PDB entry 8WRH | electron microscopy, 3.08 A resolution | chains A and B

== Chain A ==
Protein: Angiotensin-converting enzyme 2
Source organism: Homo sapiens
Notes: EC 3.4.17.23, 3.4.17.-
UniProtKB: Q9BYF1 (ACE2_HUMAN); residues 1-805 here = UniProt positions 1-805
Amino-acid sequence (805 residues; row label = number of the first residue in the row):
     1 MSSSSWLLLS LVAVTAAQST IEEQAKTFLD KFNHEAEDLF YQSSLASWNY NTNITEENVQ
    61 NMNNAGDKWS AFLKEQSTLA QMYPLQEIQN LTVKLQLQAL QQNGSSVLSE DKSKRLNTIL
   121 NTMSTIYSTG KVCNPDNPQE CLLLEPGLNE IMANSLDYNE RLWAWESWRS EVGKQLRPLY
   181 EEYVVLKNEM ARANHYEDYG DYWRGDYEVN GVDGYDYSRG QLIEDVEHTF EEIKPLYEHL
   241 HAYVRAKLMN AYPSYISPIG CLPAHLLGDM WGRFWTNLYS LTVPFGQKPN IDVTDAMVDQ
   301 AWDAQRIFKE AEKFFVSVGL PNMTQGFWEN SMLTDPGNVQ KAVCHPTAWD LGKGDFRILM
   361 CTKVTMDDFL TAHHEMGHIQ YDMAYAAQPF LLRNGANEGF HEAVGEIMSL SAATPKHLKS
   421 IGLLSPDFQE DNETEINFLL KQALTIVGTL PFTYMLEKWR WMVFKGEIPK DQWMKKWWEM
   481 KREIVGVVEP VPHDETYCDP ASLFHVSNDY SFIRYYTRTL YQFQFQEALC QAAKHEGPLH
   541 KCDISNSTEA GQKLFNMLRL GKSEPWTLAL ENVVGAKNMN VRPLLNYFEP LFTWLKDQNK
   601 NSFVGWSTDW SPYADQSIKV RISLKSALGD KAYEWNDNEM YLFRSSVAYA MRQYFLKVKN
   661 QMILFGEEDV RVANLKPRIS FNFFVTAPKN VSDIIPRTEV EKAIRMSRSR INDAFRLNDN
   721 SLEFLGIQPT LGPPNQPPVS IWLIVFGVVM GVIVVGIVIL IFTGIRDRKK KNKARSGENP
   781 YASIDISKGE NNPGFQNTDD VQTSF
Unresolved in the structure: 1-18, 613-805
Disulfides: Cys-133/Cys-141, Cys-344/Cys-361, Cys-530/Cys-542
Covalent attachments: N-acetylglucosamine (NAG) linked to Asn-53, Asn-90, Asn-322, Asn-546
UniProt features mapped onto this chain:
  - region: Asp-30 to Tyr-41 (Interaction with SARS-CoV spike glycoprotein), Met-82 to Pro-84 (Interaction with SARS-CoV spike glycoprotein), Lys-353 to Arg-357 (Interaction with SARS-CoV spike glycoprotein), Arg-652 to Lys-659 (Essential for cleavage by ADAM17), Arg-697 to Arg-716 (Essential for cleavage by TMPRSS11D and TMPRSS2)
  - motif: Glu-778 to Ile-786 (LIR), Tyr-781 to Asp-785 (SH2-binding), Tyr-781 to Ile-784 (Endocytic sorting signal), Asn-792 to Phe-795 (PTB), Thr-803 to Phe-805 (PDZ-binding)
  - active site: Glu-375 (Proton acceptor), His-505 (Proton donor)
  - binding site (chloride): Arg-169, Trp-477, Lys-481
  - binding site (substrate): Arg-273, His-345, Pro-346, Tyr-515
  - binding site (Zn(2+)): His-374, His-378, Glu-402
  - modified residue: Tyr-781 (Phosphotyrosine), Ser-783 (Phosphoserine)
  - glycosylation (N-linked (GlcNAc...) asparagine): Asn-53, Asn-90, Asn-103, Asn-322, Asn-432, Asn-546, Asn-690
  - cross-link: Lys-788 (Glycyl lysine isopeptide (Lys-Gly) (interchain with G-Cter in ubiquitin))
  - mutagenesis: Ser-19 (S19P: Increases slightly the interaction with RBD domain of SARS-CoV-2 spike protein), Gln-24 to Lys-26 (Slightly inhibits interaction with SARS-CoV spike glycoprotein), Gln-24 (Q24T: Increases slightly the interaction with RBD domain of SARS-CoV-2 spike protein), Ala-25 (A25V: Increases slightly the interaction with RBD domain of SARS-CoV-2 spike protein), Thr-27 (T27Y: Increases slightly the interaction with RBD domain of SARS-CoV-2 spike protein. In sACE2.v2.2; increases interaction with RBD domain of SARS-CoV-2 spike protein ...), Leu-29 (L29F: Increases slightly the interaction with RBD domain of SARS-CoV-2 spike protein), Lys-31 (K31D: Abolishes interaction with SARS-CoV spike glycoprotein; K31Y: Increases slightly the interaction with RBD domain of SARS-CoV-2 spike protein), Asn-33 (N33D: Increases slightly the interaction with RBD domain of SARS-CoV-2 spike protein), His-34 (H34A: Increases slightly the interaction with RBD domain of SARS-CoV-2 spike protein), Glu-37 (E37A: No effect on interaction with SARS-CoV spike glycoprotein), Asp-38 (D38A: No effect on interaction with SARS-CoV spike glycoprotein), Leu-39 (L39R: Increases slightly the interaction with RBD domain of SARS-CoV-2 spike protein), 50 further mutagenesis entries in UniProt
What the authors report for this chain:
  - conformationally variable residues (side-chain flip): His-34

== Chain B ==
Protein: Spike protein S2'
Source organism: Severe acute respiratory syndrome coronavirus 2
UniProtKB: P0DTC2 (SPIKE_SARS2); residue numbers follow UniProt; this construct covers 334-529
Amino-acid sequence (196 residues; numbered 334 to 529; the number before each row is that of its first residue):
   334 NLCPFHEVFN ATTFASVYAW NRKRISNCVA DYSVIYNFAP FFAFKCYGVS PTKLNDLCFT
   394 NVYADSFVIR GNEVSQIAPG QTGNIADYNY KLPDDFTGCV IAWNSNKLDS KPSGNYNYLY
   454 RFLRKSKLKP FERDISTEIY QAGNKPCNGV AGPNCYSPLQ SYGFRPTYGV GHQPYRVVVL
   514 SFELLHAPAT VCGPKK
Disulfides: Cys-336/Cys-361, Cys-391/Cys-525, Cys-480/Cys-488
Differences from the reference sequence: variant His-339 (Gly in P0DTC2), Thr-346 (Arg in P0DTC2), Ile-368 (Leu in P0DTC2), Phe-371 (Ser in P0DTC2), Pro-373 (Ser in P0DTC2), Phe-375 (Ser in P0DTC2), Ala-376 (Thr in P0DTC2), Asn-405 (Asp in P0DTC2), Ser-408 (Arg in P0DTC2), Asn-417 (Lys in P0DTC2), Lys-440 (Asn in P0DTC2), Pro-445 (Val in P0DTC2), Ser-446 (Gly in P0DTC2), Lys-460 (Asn in P0DTC2), Asn-477 (Ser in P0DTC2), Lys-478 (Thr in P0DTC2), Ala-484 (Glu in P0DTC2), Pro-486 (Phe in P0DTC2), Ser-490 (Phe in P0DTC2), Arg-498 (Gln in P0DTC2), Tyr-501 (Asn in P0DTC2), His-505 (Tyr in P0DTC2); conflict Phe-455 (Leu in P0DTC2), Leu-456 (Phe in P0DTC2)
UniProt features mapped onto this chain:
  - glycosylation: Asn-343 (N-linked (GlcNAc...) (complex) asparagine)
  - natural variant: His-339 (G339H: In strain: Omicron/BA.2.75, Omicron/XBB.1.5 and 1 more; this construct carries the variant), Thr-346 (R346T: In strain: Omicron/BQ.1.1, Omicron/XBB.1.5 and 1 more; this construct carries the variant), Ile-368 (L368I: In strain: Omicron/XBB.1.5, Omicron/EG.5.1; this construct carries the variant), Phe-371 (S371F: In strain: Omicron/BA.2, Omicron/BA.2.12.1 and 6 more; this construct carries the variant), Pro-373 (S373P: In strain: Omicron/BA.1, Omicron/BA.2 and 7 more; this construct carries the variant), Phe-375 (S375F: In strain: Omicron/BA.1, Omicron/BA.2 and 7 more; this construct carries the variant), Ala-376 (T376A: In strain: Omicron/BA.2, Omicron/BA.2.12.1 and 5 more; this construct carries the variant), Asn-405 (D405N: In strain: Omicron/BA.2, Omicron/BA.2.12.1 and 6 more; this construct carries the variant), Ser-408 (R408S: In strain: Omicron/BA.2, Omicron/BA.2.12.1 and 6 more; this construct carries the variant), Asn-417 (K417N: In strain: Beta/B.1.351, Omicron/BA.1 and 8 more; this construct carries the variant), Lys-440 (N440K: In strain: Omicron/BA.1, Omicron/BA.2 and 7 more; this construct carries the variant), Lys-444 (K444T: In strain: Omicron/BQ.1.1), 16 further natural variant entries in UniProt
  - mutagenesis: Asn-343 (N343Q: Reduced viral infectivity), Leu-452 (L452R: Increased resistance to neutralizing antibodies. Decreases HLA binding to NF9 epitope. Increased binding affinity to human ACE2), Tyr-453 (Y453F: Decreased HLA binding to NF9 epitope. Increased binding affinity to human ACE2), Ala-475 (A475V: Increased resistance to neutralizing antibodies), Val-483 (V483A: Increased resistance to neutralizing antibodies), Gln-493 (Q493N: Reduced host ACE2-binding affinity in vitro; Q493Y: Reduced host ACE2-binding affinity in vitro), His-519 (H519P: Increased resistance to human covalescent sera neutralization)
What the authors report for this chain:
  - conformationally variable residues (side-chain flip): Phe-455

== How chain A and chain B interact ==
Pairs across the interface - 31 pairs, chain A then chain B:
  Ser-19(A) with Ala-475(B), hydrogen bond (side chain-backbone); Gly-476(B); Asn-477(B), hydrogen bond (backbone-side chain)
  Gln-24(A) with Asn-477(B); Asn-487(B), hydrogen bond
  Thr-27(A) with Leu-456(B); Tyr-489(B)
  Phe-28(A) with Tyr-489(B)
  Lys-31(A) with Phe-455(B); Tyr-489(B); Gln-493(B)
  His-34(A) with Tyr-453(B); Gln-493(B); Ser-494(B), hydrogen bond (side chain-backbone)
  Asp-38(A) with Tyr-449(B), hydrogen bond; Arg-498(B), salt bridge
  Tyr-41(A) with Arg-498(B); Thr-500(B), hydrogen bond; Tyr-501(B)
  Gln-42(A) with Tyr-449(B), hydrogen bond; Arg-498(B)
  Met-82(A) with Asn-487(B)
  Tyr-83(A) with Asn-487(B), hydrogen bond; Tyr-489(B), hydrogen bond
  Lys-353(A) with Tyr-501(B); Gly-502(B), hydrogen bond (backbone-backbone); His-505(B)
  Gly-354(A) with Gly-502(B); His-505(B)
  Asp-355(A) with Thr-500(B)
  Arg-357(A) with Thr-500(B)
Also at the interface, not in a pair above, chain A (19 interface residues in all): Asp-30, Glu-37, Leu-45, Asn-330
Also at the interface, not in a pair above, chain B (19 interface residues in all): Arg-403, Pro-486, Tyr-495
From the paper, about this interface:
  - pairs named by the authors: His-34(A)/Gln-493(B) (hydrogen bond), His-34(A)/Ser-494(B) (hydrogen bond)

== Overview ==
Chain A and chain B each contribute 19 residues to their interface; the contacts include 10 hydrogen bonds and
1 salt bridge. Among the polar pairs are Asp-38(A)/Arg-498(B), Ser-19(A)/Ala-475(B) and Ser-19(A)/Asn-477(B).
The authors report hydrogen bonds between His-34(A) and Gln-493(B) and His-34(A) and Ser-494(B). From the
paper: conformational variability at His-34(A) and Phe-455(B).
Chain A is Angiotensin-converting enzyme 2 (Homo sapiens) and chain B is Spike protein S2' (Severe acute
respiratory syndrome coronavirus 2); the structure, SARS-CoV-2 XBB.1.5.70 in complex with ACE2, was determined
by electron microscopy (same publication as 8WTD, 8WTJ, 8WRM, 8WRO and 8WRL).
